PDB entry 8Z4L | electron microscopy, 2.85 A resolution | chains C and M of the 14 polymer chains in the assembly

Chain C:
Protein: a protein
Amino-acid sequence (200 residues; numbered 1 to 200; the number before each row is that of its first residue):
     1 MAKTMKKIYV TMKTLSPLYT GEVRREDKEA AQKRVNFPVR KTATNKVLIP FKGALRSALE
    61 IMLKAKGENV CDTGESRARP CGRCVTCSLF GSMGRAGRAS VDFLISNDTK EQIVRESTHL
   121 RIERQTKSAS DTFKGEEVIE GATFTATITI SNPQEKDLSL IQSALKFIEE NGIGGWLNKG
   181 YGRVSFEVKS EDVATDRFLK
Disordered / not traced: 1

Chain M:
Molecule: 60-nt RNA strand
Sequence (60 nucleotides; numbered -10 to 50; 1 number in that range is skipped by the numbering (no residue carries it; nothing is unmodelled there); the number before each row is that of its first residue; numbers below 1 keep their minus sign (G-10 is residue -10)):
   -10 GGUUAAAACU
     1 CUUCUCAUGC UGGAUUCGAA AUUAGGUGCG CUUCGCGUUU AAGUCCCAUA
Disordered / not traced: -10, 41-50

How chain C and chain M interact:
Residue-residue contacts - 57 pairs, chain C then chain M:
  Tyr19(C) with G25(M), phosphate contact
  Thr20(C) with G25(M), phosphate contact
  Gly21(C) with A24(M), sugar contact; G25(M), hydrogen bond to the phosphate
  Glu22(C) with A24(M), base contact
  Val23(C) with A24(M), sugar contact
  Lys28(C) with A24(M), hydrogen bond to the base
  Phe37(C) with U27(M), base contact; G28(M), base contact
  Arg40(C) with A24(M), salt bridge to the phosphate
  Pro50(C) with U23(M), phosphate contact; A24(M), phosphate contact
  Lys52(C) with A21(M), salt bridge to the phosphate; U22(M), salt bridge to the phosphate; U23(M), sugar contact
  Gly53(C) with U23(M), base contact
  Arg56(C) with A21(M), hydrogen bond to the phosphate; U22(M), salt bridge to the phosphate
  Ser57(C) with U23(M), base contact
  Thr73(C) with U22(M), sugar contact
  Pro80(C) with A21(M), sugar contact
  Phe90(C) with A21(M), phosphate contact
  Gly91(C) with A21(M), sugar contact
  Ser92(C) with A20(M), hydrogen bond to the sugar; A21(M), sugar contact
  Met93(C) with A20(M), sugar contact; A21(M), base contact
  Gly94(C) with A20(M), hydrogen bond to the sugar
  Ala96(C) with A20(M), phosphate contact; A21(M), phosphate contact
  Gly97(C) with A21(M), hydrogen bond to the phosphate
  Thr118(C) with G30(M), base contact
  His119(C) with G30(M), phosphate contact
  Leu120(C) with G28(M), hydrogen bond to the sugar; C29(M), phosphate contact; G30(M), hydrogen bond to the phosphate; C31(M), sugar contact
  Arg121(C) with U27(M), base contact; G28(M), hydrogen bond to the base; C29(M), phosphate contact
  Ile122(C) with C29(M), hydrogen bond to the phosphate; C31(M), sugar contact
  Arg124(C) with C29(M), salt bridge to the phosphate
  Lys127(C) with C31(M), hydrogen bond to the sugar; U32(M), sugar contact
  Ala129(C) with C31(M), base contact
  Asp131(C) with G28(M), hydrogen bond to the base
  Thr132(C) with G30(M), hydrogen bond to the base
  Phe133(C) with G28(M), stacking on the base
  Gly174(C) with G25(M), sugar contact
  Gly175(C) with G25(M), phosphate contact; G26(M), phosphate contact
  Trp176(C) with G26(M), hydrogen bond to the phosphate
  Leu177(C) with G26(M), hydrogen bond to the phosphate
  Asn178(C) with G26(M), phosphate contact; U27(M), phosphate contact
  Lys179(C) with G28(M), phosphate contact
Also at the interface, not in a pair above, chain C (43 interface residues in all): Ala54, Arg95, Ser128, Ile173

Overview:
43 residues of chain C and 13 residues of chain M are in contact, with 15 hydrogen bonds, 5 salt bridges and 1
aromatic stacking contact. Polar contacts include Lys28(C)-A24(M), Arg121(C)-G28(M) and Asp131(C)-G28(M).
Chain C is a protein and chain M is a 60-nt RNA strand; the structure, Cryo-EM structure of CTR-bound type VII
CRISPR-Cas complex at substrate-engaged state I, was determined by electron microscopy together with 8YHD,
8YHE, 8Z4J, 8Z99, 8Z9C and 8Z9E from the same study.
